PDB entry 3L2Q | X-ray diffraction, 3.25 A resolution | chains A and B of the 4 polymer chains in the assembly

# Chain A (and B)
Protein: Integrase
Source organism: Human spumaretrovirus
Notes: chain B of this document is another copy of the same molecule, construct and numbering; everything in this record applies to it too
UniProt: P14350 (POL_FOAMV); residues 1-392 here correspond to UniProt positions 752-1143 (UniProt number = residue number + 751)
Sequence (395 residues; each row starts with the number of its first residue; numbers below 1 keep their minus sign (Gly-2 is residue -2)):
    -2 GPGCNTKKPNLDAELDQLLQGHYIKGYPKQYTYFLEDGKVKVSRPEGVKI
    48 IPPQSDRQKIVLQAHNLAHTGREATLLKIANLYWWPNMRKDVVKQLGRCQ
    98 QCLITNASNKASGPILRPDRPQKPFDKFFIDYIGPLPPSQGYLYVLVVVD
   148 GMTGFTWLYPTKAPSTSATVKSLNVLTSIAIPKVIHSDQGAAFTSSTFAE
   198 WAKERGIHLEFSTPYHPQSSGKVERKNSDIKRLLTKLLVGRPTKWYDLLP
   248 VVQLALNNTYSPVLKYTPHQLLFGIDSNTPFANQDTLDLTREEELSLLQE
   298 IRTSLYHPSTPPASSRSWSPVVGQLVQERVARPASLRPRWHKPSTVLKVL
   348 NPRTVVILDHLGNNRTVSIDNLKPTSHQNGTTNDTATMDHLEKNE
Unresolved in the structure: -2 to 9, 375-392 (chain B: -2 to 115, 279-392)
Differences from the reference sequence: expression tag (-2 to 0); variant Ser217 (Gly968 in P14350), Gly218 (Ser969 in P14350)
UniProt features mapped onto this chain:
  - binding site (Mg(2+)): Asp123, Asp185
Metal / ion sites: Zn2+: His62, His66, Cys96, Cys99

# Interface between chain A and chain B
Residue-residue contacts (59; chain A residue first):
  Phe122(A) - Phe270(B)  hydrophobic
  Phe122(A) - Asn275(B)
  Trp154(A) - Ile176(B)
  Asn171(A) - Pro247(B)
  Thr174(A) - Leu251(B)
  Ser175(A) - Pro247(B)
  Ser175(A) - Gln250(B)
  Ile176(A) - Phe152(B)
  Ile176(A) - Trp154(B)
  Ile176(A) - Gln250(B)
  Ile176(A) - Leu251(B)
  Ile176(A) - Phe270(B)  hydrophobic
  Ala177(A) - His266(B)
  Ile178(A) - Leu251(B)  hydrophobic
  Ile178(A) - Asn275(B)  hydrogen bond (backbone-side chain)
  Ile178(A) - Thr276(B)
  Lys180(A) - Asn275(B)
  Pro247(A) - Ser175(B)
  Gln250(A) - Ser175(B)  hydrogen bond (side chain-backbone)
  Gln250(A) - Ile176(B)
  Leu251(A) - Thr174(B)
  Leu251(A) - Ser175(B)
  Leu251(A) - Ile178(B)  hydrophobic
  His266(A) - Phe122(B)
  His266(A) - Ile176(B)
  Leu269(A) - Phe270(B)  hydrophobic
  Phe270(A) - Phe122(B)  hydrophobic
  Phe270(A) - Ile176(B)  hydrophobic
  Phe270(A) - Leu269(B)
  Phe270(A) - Phe270(B)  hydrophobic
  Ile272(A) - Pro121(B)
  Ile272(A) - Phe122(B)  hydrophobic
  Ser274(A) - Phe122(B)
  Ser274(A) - Ala177(B)
  Ser274(A) - Ile178(B)
  Asn275(A) - Ile178(B)  hydrogen bond (backbone-backbone)
  Asn275(A) - Pro179(B)  hydrogen bond (side chain-backbone)
  Asn275(A) - Lys180(B)
  Asn275(A) - Gly203(B)  hydrogen bond (side chain-backbone)
  Thr276(A) - Ile178(B)
  Thr283(A) - Lys120(B)  hydrogen bond (backbone-side chain)
  Leu284(A) - Arg117(B)
  Leu284(A) - Lys120(B)  hydrogen bond (backbone-side chain)
  Asp285(A) - Pro118(B)
  Leu286(A) - Pro118(B)
  Leu286(A) - Lys120(B)  hydrogen bond (backbone-side chain)
  Arg288(A) - Pro121(B)
  Arg288(A) - Met149(B)
  Arg288(A) - Leu268(B)  hydrogen bond (side chain-backbone)
  Arg288(A) - Leu269(B)  hydrogen bond (side chain-backbone)
  Glu289(A) - Tyr263(B)  hydrogen bond
  Glu291(A) - Lys120(B)  salt bridge
  Leu292(A) - Gln267(B)
  Leu292(A) - Leu268(B)
  Leu292(A) - Gly271(B)
  Gln296(A) - Gly271(B)
  Arg299(A) - Phe270(B)  hydrogen bond (side chain-backbone)
  Arg299(A) - Gly271(B)
  Arg299(A) - Ile272(B)
Interface residues without a listed pair, chain A (37 interface residues in all): Lys120, Pro121, Phe152, Pro179, Asn254, Asp273, Thr287, Leu295
Interface residues without a listed pair, chain B (32 interface residues in all): Gln119, Arg202, Ile204

# Overview
The interface between chain A and chain B involves 37 residues on one side and 32 on the other, with 12
hydrogen bonds and 1 salt bridge. Among the polar pairs are Glu291(A)-Lys120(B), Ile178(A)-Asn275(B) and
Gln250(A)-Ser175(B).
Both chains are Integrase (Human spumaretrovirus). Entry 3L2Q (Crystal structure of the Prototype Foamy Virus
(PFV) intasome in apo form) was determined by X-ray diffraction, deposited together with 3OY9, 3L2R, 3L2U,
3L2V and 3L2W.
